Entry 1XTV (X-ray diffraction, 2.60 A resolution); this record covers chains A and D of the 4 polymer chains in the assembly.

[Chain A (and D)]
Protein: Probable uracil phosphoribosyltransferase
From: Sulfolobus solfataricus
Notes: EC 2.4.2.9; chain D of this document is another copy of the same molecule, construct and numbering; everything in this record applies to it too
UniProtKB: Q980Q4 (UPP_SULSO); numbering as in UniProt (aligned over 1-216)
Sequence (216 residues; each row starts with the number of its first residue):
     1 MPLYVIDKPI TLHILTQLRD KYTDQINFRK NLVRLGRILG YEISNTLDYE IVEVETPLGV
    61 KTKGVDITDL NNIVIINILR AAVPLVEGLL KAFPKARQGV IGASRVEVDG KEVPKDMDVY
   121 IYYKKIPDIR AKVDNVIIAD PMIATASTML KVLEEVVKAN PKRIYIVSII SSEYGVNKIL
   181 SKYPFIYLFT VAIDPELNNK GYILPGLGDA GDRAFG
Unresolved in the structure: 1
Residues lining bound ligands: uridine-5'-monophosphate (U5P): Arg-80, Arg-105, Asp-140, Met-142, Ile-143, Ala-144, Thr-145, Ala-146, Ser-147, Thr-148, Gly-201, Tyr-202, Ile-203, Gly-208, Asp-209, Ala-210, Gly-211
Swiss-Prot annotation at these positions:
  - binding site (CTP): Arg-29, Lys-30, Arg-37, Glu-87 to Ala-96
  - binding site (GTP): Lys-30 to Arg-34
  - binding site (5-phospho-alpha-D-ribose 1-diphosphate): Arg-80, Arg-105, Asp-140 to Thr-148, Asp-209
  - binding site (uracil): Ile-203, Gly-208 to Ala-210

[How chain A and chain D interact]
Pairs across the interface - 42 pairs, chain A then chain D:
  Gln-25(A) with Arg-97(D); Gln-98(D), hydrogen bond (side chain-backbone); Pro-127(D)
  Ile-26(A) with Lys-95(D); Ala-96(D); Arg-97(D)
  Arg-29(A) with Ala-96(D); Gln-98(D)
  Leu-79(A) with Arg-80(D)
  Arg-80(A) with Tyr-123(D)
  Val-83(A) with Val-83(D), hydrophobic
  Glu-87(A) with Glu-87(D)
  Leu-90(A) with Arg-29(D)
  Lys-95(A) with Ile-26(D)
  Ala-96(A) with Ile-26(D)
  Arg-97(A) with Gln-25(D)
  Gln-98(A) with Gln-25(D), hydrogen bond (backbone-side chain); Arg-29(D), hydrogen bond; Phe-215(D)
  Val-100(A) with Phe-215(D), hydrophobic
  Tyr-122(A) with Arg-80(D); Tyr-122(D), hydrophobic
  Tyr-123(A) with Arg-80(D); Gly-211(D)
  Lys-125(A) with Asp-209(D), salt bridge; Gly-211(D); Asp-212(D); Phe-215(D)
  Ile-126(A) with Phe-215(D)
  Pro-127(A) with Gln-25(D); Phe-215(D)
  Gly-211(A) with Tyr-123(D); Lys-125(D)
  Asp-212(A) with Lys-125(D), salt bridge
  Phe-215(A) with Gln-98(D); Gly-99(D); Val-100(D), hydrophobic; Lys-125(D); Ile-126(D); Pro-127(D)
  Gly-216(A) with Lys-125(D); Pro-127(D)
Other interface residues (no listed pair), chain A (26 interface residues in all): Pro-94, Gly-99, Asp-209, Ala-214
Other interface residues (no listed pair), chain D (29 interface residues in all): Leu-79, Leu-90, Lys-91, Pro-94, Tyr-120, Asp-128, Ala-214, Gly-216

[Overview]
26 residues of chain A face 29 of chain D across their interface; the contacts include 3 hydrogen bonds and 2
salt bridges. Polar pairs include Lys-125(A)/Asp-209(D), Asp-212(A)/Lys-125(D) and Gln-25(A)/Gln-98(D). Chain
A binds uridine-5'-monophosphate.
Both chains are Probable uracil phosphoribosyltransferase (Sulfolobus solfataricus). Entry 1XTV (Sulfolobus
solfataricus uracil phosphoribosyltransferase with uridine 5'-monophosphate (UMP) bound to half of the
subunits) was determined by X-ray diffraction (same publication as 1XTT and 1XTU).
